PDB entry 2VT1 | X-ray diffraction, 2.00 A resolution | chains A and B

Chain A:
Name: Surface presentation of antigens protein spas
Organism: Shigella flexneri
Notes: fragment: cytoplasmic domain, residues 207-257
UniProt: P0A1M8 (SPAS_SHIFL); residues 207-257 here = UniProt positions 207-257
Chain sequence (52 residues; row label = number of the first residue in the row):
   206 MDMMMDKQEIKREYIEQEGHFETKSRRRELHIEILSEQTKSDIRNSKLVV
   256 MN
Unresolved in the structure: 206-236
Reported in the primary citation:
  - catalytic residues: Asn257
  - mutagenesis - N257A, N257D, N257H, N257L, N257Q: abolished catalytic activity

Chain B:
Name: Surface presentation of antigens protein spas
Organism: Shigella flexneri
Notes: fragment: cytoplasmic domain, residues 258-342
UniProt: P0A1M8 (SPAS_SHIFL); residue numbers follow UniProt; this construct covers 258-342
Chain sequence (93 residues; numbered 258 to 350; the number before each row is that of its first residue):
   258 PTHIAIGIYFNPEIAPAPFISLIETNQCALAVRKYANEVGIPTVRDVKLA
   308 RKLYKTHTKYSFVDFEHLDEVLRLIVWLEQVENTHLEHHHHHH
Unresolved in the structure: 339-350
Reported in the primary citation:
  - conformationally variable residues (loop rearrangement): Pro258, Thr259, His260

Chain A / chain B interface:
Pairs across the interface (51; chain A residue first):
  Ile239(A) with Ala288(B), hydrophobic
  Leu240(A) with Cys285(B), hydrophobic; Ala288(B), hydrophobic; Tyr292(B), hydrophobic
  Lys245(A) with Tyr292(B)
  Asp247(A) with Ser278(B); Tyr317(B), hydrogen bond
  Ile248(A) with Leu279(B), hydrophobic; Val289(B), hydrophobic; Tyr292(B), hydrophobic; Ala293(B), hydrophobic; Ile298(B)
  Arg249(A) with Tyr292(B), hydrogen bond
  Asn250(A) with Tyr266(B)
  Ser251(A) with Ile265(B); Ser278(B), hydrogen bond; Ile298(B)
  Lys252(A) with Ile265(B), hydrogen bond (backbone-backbone); Phe267(B); Pro299(B)
  Leu253(A) with Gly264(B); Ile265(B), hydrogen bond (backbone-backbone); Pro299(B); Leu331(B), hydrophobic; Ile332(B), hydrophobic; Leu335(B), hydrophobic
  Val254(A) with Ile263(B); Pro299(B), hydrogen bond (backbone-backbone); Thr300(B); Val301(B), hydrogen bond (backbone-backbone)
  Val255(A) with Ile261(B); Ala262(B); Ile263(B), hydrogen bond (backbone-backbone); Ile265(B), hydrophobic; Val301(B); Leu331(B), hydrophobic
  Met256(A) with Ile261(B); Arg290(B); Thr300(B); Val301(B), hydrogen bond (backbone-backbone); Arg302(B); Asp303(B), hydrogen bond (backbone-backbone); Ala307(B)
  Asn257(A) with Pro258(B); Thr259(B), hydrogen bond (side chain-backbone); His260(B); Ile261(B), hydrogen bond (side chain-backbone); Arg290(B), hydrogen bond; Arg302(B), hydrogen bond (backbone-side chain); Val304(B); Ala307(B)
Also at the interface, not in a pair above, chain A (16 interface residues in all): Gln243, Thr244
Also at the interface, not in a pair above, chain B (33 interface residues in all): Glu281, Val296, Leu306
From the paper, about this interface:
  - interface residues, chain A: Leu253(A)

Overview:
The interface between chain A and chain B involves 16 residues on one side and 33 on the other; the contacts
include 14 hydrogen bonds. Polar contacts include Asp247(A)-Tyr317(B), Arg249(A)-Tyr292(B) and
Ser251(A)-Ser278(B). From the paper: the catalytic residue Asn257(A); N257A, N257D and N257H of chain A, among
others, abolish catalytic activity; 5 substitutions were tested in all.
Here chain A is Surface presentation of antigens protein spas and chain B is Surface presentation of antigens
protein spas, both from Shigella flexneri. Entry 2VT1 (Crystal structure of the cytoplasmic domain of Spa40,
the specificity switch for the Shigella flexneri Type ...) was determined by X-ray diffraction.
